PDB entry 8DF9 | X-ray diffraction, 3.24 A resolution | chains B and X of the 8 polymer chains in the assembly

# Chain B
Name: Topoisomerase V
Organism: Methanopyrus kandleri
UniProtKB: Q977W1 (Q977W1_9EURY); residue numbers follow UniProt; this construct covers 1-854
Chain sequence (854 residues; each row starts with the number of its first residue):
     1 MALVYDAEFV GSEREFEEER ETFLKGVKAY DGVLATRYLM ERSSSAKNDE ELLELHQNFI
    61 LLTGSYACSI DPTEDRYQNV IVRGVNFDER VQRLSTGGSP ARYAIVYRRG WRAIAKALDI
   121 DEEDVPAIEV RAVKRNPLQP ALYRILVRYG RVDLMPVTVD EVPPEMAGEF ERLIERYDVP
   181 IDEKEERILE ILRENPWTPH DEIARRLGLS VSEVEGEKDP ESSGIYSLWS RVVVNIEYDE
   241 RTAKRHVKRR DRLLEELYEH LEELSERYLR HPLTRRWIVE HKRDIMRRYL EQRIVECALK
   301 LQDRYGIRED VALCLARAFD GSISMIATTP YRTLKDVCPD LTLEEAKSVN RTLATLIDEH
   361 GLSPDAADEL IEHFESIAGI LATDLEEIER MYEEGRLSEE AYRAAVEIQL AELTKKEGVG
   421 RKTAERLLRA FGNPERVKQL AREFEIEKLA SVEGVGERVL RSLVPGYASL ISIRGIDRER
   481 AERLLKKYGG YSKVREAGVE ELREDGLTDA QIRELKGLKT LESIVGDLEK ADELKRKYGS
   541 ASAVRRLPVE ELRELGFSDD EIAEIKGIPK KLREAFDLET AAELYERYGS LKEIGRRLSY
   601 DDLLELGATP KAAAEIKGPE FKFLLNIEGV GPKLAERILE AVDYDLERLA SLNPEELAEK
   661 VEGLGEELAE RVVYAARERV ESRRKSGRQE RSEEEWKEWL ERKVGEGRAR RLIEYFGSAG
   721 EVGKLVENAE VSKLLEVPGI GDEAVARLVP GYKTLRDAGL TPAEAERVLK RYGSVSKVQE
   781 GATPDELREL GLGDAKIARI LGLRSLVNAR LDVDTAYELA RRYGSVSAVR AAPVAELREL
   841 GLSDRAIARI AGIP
Unresolved in the structure: 1, 829-834, 853-854
Construct notes: engineered mutation Ala809 (Lys in Q977W1), Ala820 (Lys in Q977W1), Ala831 (Lys in Q977W1), Ala835 (Lys in Q977W1), Ala846 (Lys in Q977W1), Ala851 (Lys in Q977W1)
Bound ions: Mg2+ site 1: Thr414, Lys416 (shared with 1 residue of chain S); Mg2+ site 2 near Ala450 (its only coordinating residue here); Mg2+ site 3: Ile471, Ile473, Ile476 (shared with 1 residue of chain S); Mg2+ site 4: Leu735, Val737, Ile740 (shared with 1 residue of chain S)
What the authors report for this chain:
  - catalytic residues: Arg108 (proposed by the authors, not directly observed)
  - mutagenesis - R37A, R83A, R109A, A132I, K134A, K134A/R135A, R288A/R293A: decreased catalytic activity
  - mutagenesis - K47A, H56A, R135A, R288A, Y289A, R293A: unchanged catalytic activity
  - mutagenesis - R108A, R108A/R109A, K134E/R135E, R288E/R293E, R288E/L290P/R293E, L290P: abolished catalytic activity
  - catalytic residues: Arg131, Arg144 (citing earlier work)

# Chain X
Molecule: 20-nt DNA strand
Sequence (20 nucleotides; each row starts with the number of its first residue):
    20 TGCTTACTTC GTGCAGGCAT

# Interface between chain B and chain X
Pairs across the interface (24):
  Arg187(B) - DA38(X)  base contact
  Ser469(B) - DA34(X)  hydrogen bond to the phosphate
  Tyr491(B) - DA34(X)  hydrogen bond to the phosphate
  Tyr491(B) - DG35(X)  phosphate contact
  Ser492(B) - DG35(X)  phosphate contact
  Arg495(B) - DG35(X)  phosphate contact
  Pro569(B) - DC26(X)  phosphate contact
  Lys570(B) - DC26(X)  hydrogen bond to the phosphate
  Tyr585(B) - DT27(X)  phosphate contact
  Ser590(B) - DT27(X)  phosphate contact
  Leu591(B) - DT27(X)  hydrogen bond to the phosphate
  Lys592(B) - DT27(X)  phosphate contact
  Glu695(B) - DC22(X)  phosphate contact
  Pro750(B) - DT31(X)  sugar contact
  Gly751(B) - DT31(X)  hydrogen bond to the phosphate
  Gly751(B) - DG32(X)  phosphate contact
  Lys753(B) - DG32(X)  phosphate contact
  Thr754(B) - DG32(X)  hydrogen bond to the phosphate
  Ser774(B) - DG30(X)  phosphate contact
  Ser774(B) - DT31(X)  phosphate contact
  Val775(B) - DT31(X)  hydrogen bond to the phosphate
  Ser776(B) - DG30(X)  sugar contact
  Ser776(B) - DT31(X)  hydrogen bond to the phosphate
  Gly852(B) - DA38(X)  base contact
Interface residues without a listed pair, chain B (24 interface residues in all): Arg573, Gly589, Ala746, Asp757
Interface residues without a listed pair, chain X (11 interface residues in all): DT28, DC33

# In short
Chain B and chain X form an interface of 24 and 11 residues respectively, with 8 hydrogen bonds. Polar pairs
include Ser469(B)-DA34(X), Tyr491(B)-DA34(X) and Lys570(B)-DC26(X). From the paper: catalytic residues
Arg108(B), Arg131(B) and Arg144(B); R37A, R83A and R109A of chain B, among others, reduce catalytic activity;
19 substitutions were tested in all.
Here chain B is Topoisomerase V (Methanopyrus kandleri) and chain X is a 20-nt DNA strand. Entry 8DF9
(Structure of M. kandleri topoisomerase V in complex with DNA. 38 base pair asymmetric DNA complex) was
determined by X-ray diffraction (same publication as 8DF7, 8DF8 and 8DFB).
